PDB entry 6G7F | X-ray diffraction, 2.70 A resolution | chains I and Y of the 28 polymer chains in the assembly

# Chain I
Name: Proteasome subunit beta type-3
From: Saccharomyces cerevisiae (strain ATCC 204508 / S288c)
Notes: EC 3.4.25.1
UniProt: P25451 (PSB3_YEAST); residues 0-204 here correspond to UniProt positions 1-205 (UniProt number = residue number + 1)
Chain sequence (205 residues; each row starts with the number of its first residue; numbering starts at 0):
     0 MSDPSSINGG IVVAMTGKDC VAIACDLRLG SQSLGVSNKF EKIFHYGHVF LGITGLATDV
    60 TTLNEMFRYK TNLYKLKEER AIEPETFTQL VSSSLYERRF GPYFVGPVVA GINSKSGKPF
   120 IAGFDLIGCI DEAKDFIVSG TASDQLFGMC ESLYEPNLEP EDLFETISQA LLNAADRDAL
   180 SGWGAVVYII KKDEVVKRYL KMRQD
Disordered / not traced: 0
Ion coordination: Mg2+ site 1: Asp177, Ser180; Mg2+ site 2: Asp204 (shared with Ala165(Y), Asp168(Y) of chain Y)
UniProt features mapped onto this chain:
  - modified residue: Ser30 (Phosphoserine)
  - cross-link: Lys69 (Glycyl lysine isopeptide (Lys-Gly) (interchain with G-Cter in ubiquitin))

# Chain Y
Name: Proteasome subunit beta type-5
From: Saccharomyces cerevisiae (strain ATCC 204508 / S288c)
Notes: EC 3.4.25.1
UniProt: P30656 (PSB5_YEAST); residues 1-212 here correspond to UniProt positions 76-287 (UniProt number = residue number + 75)
Chain sequence (212 residues; each row starts with the number of its first residue):
     1 TTTLAFRFQG GIIVAVDSRA TAGNWVASQT VKKVIEINPF LLGTMAGGAA DCQFWETWLG
    61 SQCRLHELRE KERISVAAAS KILSNLVYQY KGAGLSMGTM ICGYTRKEGP TIYYVDSDGT
   121 RLKGDIFCVG SGQTFAYGVL DSNYKWDLSV EDALYLGKRS ILAAAHRDAY SGGSVNLYHV
   181 TEDGWIYHGN HDVGELFWKV KEEEGSFNNV IG
Ion coordination: Mg2+: Ala165, Asp168 (shared with Asp204(I) of chain I)
Residues lining bound ligands: Cystargolide B- bound form (EPW): Thr1, Arg19, Ala20, Thr21, Ala22, Lys33, Met45, Ala46, Gly47, Ser131
Reported in the primary citation:
  - catalytic residues: Thr1, Gly47
  - binding site for Cystargolide B- bound form: Gly47

# Interface between chain I and chain Y
Pairs across the interface (44; chain I residue first):
  Ser5(I) - Asn24(Y)
  Arg27(I) - Ala169(Y)
  Ser32(I) - Arg167(Y)
  Ser32(I) - Asp168(Y)
  Ser32(I) - Ala169(Y)  hydrogen bond (backbone-backbone)
  Ser32(I) - Tyr170(Y)
  Leu33(I) - Phe135(Y)  hydrophobic
  Leu33(I) - Arg167(Y)
  Gly34(I) - Arg167(Y)  hydrogen bond (backbone-side chain)
  Val35(I) - Arg167(Y)
  Asn37(I) - Asn209(Y)
  Asn37(I) - Val210(Y)
  Lys38(I) - Asn209(Y)  hydrogen bond (side chain-backbone)
  Lys38(I) - Ile211(Y)
  Gln144(I) - Trp25(Y)
  Asp175(I) - Gln29(Y)  hydrogen bond (backbone-side chain)
  Arg176(I) - Trp25(Y)
  Arg176(I) - Val26(Y)  hydrogen bond (side chain-backbone)
  Arg176(I) - Ala27(Y)  hydrogen bond (side chain-backbone)
  Arg176(I) - Ser28(Y)
  Asp177(I) - Asn24(Y)
  Asp177(I) - Val26(Y)
  Ala178(I) - Asn24(Y)  hydrogen bond (backbone-backbone)
  Ala178(I) - Val26(Y)
  Ala178(I) - Ala169(Y)
  Ala178(I) - Tyr170(Y)  hydrophobic
  Leu179(I) - Asn24(Y)
  Trp182(I) - His166(Y)  hydrogen bond (side chain-backbone)
  Lys200(I) - Trp198(Y)
  Lys200(I) - Gly212(Y)
  Met201(I) - Trp198(Y)
  Arg202(I) - Gly173(Y)  hydrogen bond (side chain-backbone)
  Arg202(I) - Asp192(Y)  salt bridge
  Arg202(I) - Gly194(Y)
  Gln203(I) - His166(Y)  hydrogen bond (backbone-side chain)
  Gln203(I) - Phe197(Y)
  Gln203(I) - Trp198(Y)
  Gln203(I) - Val210(Y)
  Asp204(I) - Arg19(Y)  salt bridge
  Asp204(I) - Ala165(Y)
  Asp204(I) - Ser171(Y)
  Asp204(I) - Gly172(Y)
  Asp204(I) - Gly173(Y)  hydrogen bond (side chain-backbone)
  Asp204(I) - Val193(Y)
Also at the interface, not in a pair above, chain I (22 interface residues in all): Gln31, Thr140
Also at the interface, not in a pair above, chain Y (27 interface residues in all): Thr21

# In short
22 residues of chain I face 27 of chain Y across their interface; the contacts include 11 hydrogen bonds and 2
salt bridges. Polar contacts include Arg202(I)-Asp192(Y), Asp204(I)-Arg19(Y) and Gly34(I)-Arg167(Y). Ligands
of chain Y: Cystargolide B- bound form. The paper reports catalytic residues Thr1(Y) and Gly47(Y); a binding
site for Cystargolide B- bound form at Gly47(Y).
Chain I is Proteasome subunit beta type-3 and chain Y is Proteasome subunit beta type-5, both from
Saccharomyces cerevisiae (strain ATCC 204508 / S288c); the structure, Yeast 20S proteasome in complex with
Cystargolide B, was determined by X-ray diffraction, deposited together with 6G8M and 6G8N.
